Entry 7PBJ (electron microscopy, 3.40 A resolution); this record covers chains Ad and Ae of the 21 polymer chains in the assembly.

[Chain Ad (and Ae)]
Protein: 60 kDa chaperonin
From: Escherichia coli (strain K12)
Notes: chain Ae of this document is another copy of the same molecule, construct and numbering; everything in this record applies to it too
UniProtKB: P0A6F5 (CH60_ECOLI); residue numbers follow UniProt; this construct covers 2-525
Amino-acid sequence (524 residues; row label = number of the first residue in the row):
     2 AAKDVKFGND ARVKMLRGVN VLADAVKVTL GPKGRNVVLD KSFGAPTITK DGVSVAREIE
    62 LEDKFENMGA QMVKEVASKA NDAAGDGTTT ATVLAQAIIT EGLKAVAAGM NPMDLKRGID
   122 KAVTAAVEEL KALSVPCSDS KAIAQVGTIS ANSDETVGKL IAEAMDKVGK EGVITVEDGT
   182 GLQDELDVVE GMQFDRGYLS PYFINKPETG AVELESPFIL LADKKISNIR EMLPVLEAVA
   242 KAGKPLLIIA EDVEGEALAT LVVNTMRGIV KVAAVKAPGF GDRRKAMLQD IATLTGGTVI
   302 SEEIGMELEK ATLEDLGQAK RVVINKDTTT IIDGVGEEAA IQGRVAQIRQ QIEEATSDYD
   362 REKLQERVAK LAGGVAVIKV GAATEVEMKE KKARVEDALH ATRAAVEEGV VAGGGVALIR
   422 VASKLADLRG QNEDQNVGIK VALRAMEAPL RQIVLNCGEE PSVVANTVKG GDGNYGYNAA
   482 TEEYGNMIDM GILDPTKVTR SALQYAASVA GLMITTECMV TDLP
Bound ions: Mg2+: Asp-87 (together with ADP)
Residues lining bound ligands: ADP (adenosine-5'-diphosphate): Thr-30, Leu-31, Gly-32, Pro-33, Asp-87, Gly-88, Thr-89, Thr-90, Thr-91, Asn-153, Gly-414, Gly-415, Ile-454, Tyr-478, Asn-479, Ala-480, Ala-481, Ile-493, Asp-495
From the paper describing this entry:
  - Mg2+ coordination: Asp-87 (citing earlier work)

[Chain Ad / chain Ae interface]
Pairs across the interface (7):
  Glu-461(Ad) / Ser-463(Ae)
  Ser-463(Ad) / Glu-461(Ae)
  Ser-463(Ad) / Ser-463(Ae)
  Ser-463(Ad) / Val-464(Ae)
  Val-464(Ad) / Ser-463(Ae)
  Val-464(Ad) / Asn-467(Ae)
  Asn-467(Ad) / Val-464(Ae)

[Overview]
The chain Ad/chain Ae interface involves 4 residues from each chain. Chain Ad binds ADP. From the paper: Mg2+
coordination by Asp-87(Ad).
Both chains are 60 kDa chaperonin (Escherichia coli (strain K12)). Entry 7PBJ (Cryo-EM structure of the
GroEL-GroES complex with ADP bound to both rings ("wide" conformation)) was determined by electron microscopy,
deposited together with 7PBX.
